Entry 8GTP (electron microscopy, 3.10 A resolution); this record covers chains A and H of the 9 polymer chains in the assembly.

[Chain A]
Molecule: Spike glycoprotein
Organism: Severe acute respiratory syndrome coronavirus 2
UniProt: P0DTC2 (SPIKE_SARS2); residue numbers follow UniProt; this construct covers 1-68, 71-1273
Chain sequence (1271 residues; each row starts with the number of its first residue; note: 2 numbers in that range are skipped by the numbering (no residue carries them; nothing is unmodelled there)):
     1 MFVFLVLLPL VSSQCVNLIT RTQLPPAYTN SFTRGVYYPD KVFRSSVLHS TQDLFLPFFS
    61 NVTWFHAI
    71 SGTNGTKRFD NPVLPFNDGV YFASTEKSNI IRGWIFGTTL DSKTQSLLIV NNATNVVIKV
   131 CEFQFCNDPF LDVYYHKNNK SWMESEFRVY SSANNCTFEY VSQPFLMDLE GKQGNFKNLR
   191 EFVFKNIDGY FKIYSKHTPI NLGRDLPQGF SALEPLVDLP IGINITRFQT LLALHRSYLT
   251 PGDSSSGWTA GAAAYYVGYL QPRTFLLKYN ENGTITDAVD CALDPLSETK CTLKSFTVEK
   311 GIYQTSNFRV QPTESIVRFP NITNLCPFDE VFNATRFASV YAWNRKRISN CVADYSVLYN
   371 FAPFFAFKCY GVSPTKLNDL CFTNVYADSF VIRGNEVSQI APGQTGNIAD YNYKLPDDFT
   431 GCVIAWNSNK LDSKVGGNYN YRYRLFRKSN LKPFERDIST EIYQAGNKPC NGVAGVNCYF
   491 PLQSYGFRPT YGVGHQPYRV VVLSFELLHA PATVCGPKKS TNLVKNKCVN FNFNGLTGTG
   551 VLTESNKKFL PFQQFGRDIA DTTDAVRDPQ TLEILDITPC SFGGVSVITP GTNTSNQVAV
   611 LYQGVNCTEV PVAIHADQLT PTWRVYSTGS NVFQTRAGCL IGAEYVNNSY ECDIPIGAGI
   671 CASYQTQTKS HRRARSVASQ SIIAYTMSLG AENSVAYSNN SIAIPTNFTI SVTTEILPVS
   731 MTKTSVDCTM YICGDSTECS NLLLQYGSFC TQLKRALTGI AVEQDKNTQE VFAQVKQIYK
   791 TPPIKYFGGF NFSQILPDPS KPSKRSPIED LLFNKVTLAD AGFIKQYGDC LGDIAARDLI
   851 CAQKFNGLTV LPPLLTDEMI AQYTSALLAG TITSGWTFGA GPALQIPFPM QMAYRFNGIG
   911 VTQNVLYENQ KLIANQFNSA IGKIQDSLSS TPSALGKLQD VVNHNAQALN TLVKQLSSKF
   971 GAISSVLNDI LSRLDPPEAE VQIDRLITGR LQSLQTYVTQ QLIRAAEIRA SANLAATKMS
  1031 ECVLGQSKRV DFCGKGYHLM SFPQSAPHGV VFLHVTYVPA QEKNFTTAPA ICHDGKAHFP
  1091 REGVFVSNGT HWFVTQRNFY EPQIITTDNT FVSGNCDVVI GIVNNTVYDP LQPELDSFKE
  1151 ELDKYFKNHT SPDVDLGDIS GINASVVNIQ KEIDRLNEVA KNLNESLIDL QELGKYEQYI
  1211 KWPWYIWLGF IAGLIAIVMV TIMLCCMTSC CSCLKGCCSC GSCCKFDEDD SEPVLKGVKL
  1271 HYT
Not modelled in the structure: 1-24, 71-77, 145-152, 179-185, 247-257, 622-639, 677-689, 827-853, 940-943, 1147-1273
Disulfide bonds: Cys-131/Cys-166, Cys-291/Cys-301, Cys-336/Cys-361, Cys-379/Cys-432, Cys-391/Cys-525, Cys-480/Cys-488, Cys-538/Cys-590, Cys-617/Cys-649, Cys-662/Cys-671, Cys-738/Cys-760, Cys-743/Cys-749, Cys-1032/Cys-1043, Cys-1082/Cys-1126
Covalent attachments: N-acetylglucosamine (NAG) linked to Asn-61, Asn-122, Asn-165, Asn-234, Asn-282, Asn-331, Asn-343, Asn-603, Asn-616, Asn-657, Asn-709, Asn-717, Asn-801, Asn-1074, Asn-1098, Asn-1134
Sequence notes: variant Ile-19 (Thr in P0DTC2), Asp-142 (Gly in P0DTC2), Gly-213 (Val in P0DTC2), Asp-339 (Gly in P0DTC2), Phe-371 (Ser in P0DTC2), Pro-373 (Ser in P0DTC2), Phe-375 (Ser in P0DTC2), Ala-376 (Thr in P0DTC2), Asn-405 (Asp in P0DTC2), Ser-408 (Arg in P0DTC2), Asn-417 (Lys in P0DTC2), Lys-440 (Asn in P0DTC2), Arg-452 (Leu in P0DTC2), Asn-477 (Ser in P0DTC2), Lys-478 (Thr in P0DTC2), Ala-484 (Glu in P0DTC2), Val-486 (Phe in P0DTC2), Arg-498 (Gln in P0DTC2), Tyr-501 (Asn in P0DTC2), His-505 (Tyr in P0DTC2), Gly-614 (Asp in P0DTC2), Tyr-655 (His in P0DTC2), Lys-679 (Asn in P0DTC2), His-681 (Pro in P0DTC2), Lys-764 (Asn in P0DTC2), Tyr-796 (Asp in P0DTC2), Pro-817 (Phe in P0DTC2), Pro-892 (Ala in P0DTC2), Pro-899 (Ala in P0DTC2), Pro-942 (Ala in P0DTC2), His-954 (Gln in P0DTC2), Lys-969 (Asn in P0DTC2), Pro-986 (Lys in P0DTC2), Pro-987 (Val in P0DTC2)
Residues lining bound ligands: N-acetylglucosamine (NAG; 2-acetamido-2-deoxy-beta-D-glucopyranose): Lys-462, Glu-465, Arg-466
Swiss-Prot annotation at these positions:
  - region: Asn-280 to Cys-301 (Putative superantigen), Asn-448 to Tyr-451, Tyr-453 to Phe-456 (Immunodominant HLA epitope recognized by the CD8+), Ser-816 to Tyr-837 (Fusion peptide 1), Lys-835 to Phe-855 (Fusion peptide 2), Asp-1163 to Glu-1202 (Heptad repeat 2)
  - motif: Met-1237 to Cys-1241 (Binding to host endocytosis trafficking protein SNX27), Asp-1257 to Glu-1262 (Diacidic ER export motif (host COPII)), Ser-1261 to Gly-1267 (Binding to host plasma membrane localising/FERM domain proteins), Lys-1269 to Thr-1273 (KxHxx, ER retrieval signal (COPI))
  - site (Cleavage): Arg-685, Ser-686, Arg-815, Ser-816
  - lipidation (S-palmitoyl cysteine): Cys-1235, Cys-1236, Cys-1240, Cys-1241, Cys-1243, Cys-1247, Cys-1248, Cys-1250, Cys-1253, Cys-1254
  - glycosylation: Asn-17 (N-linked (GlcNAc...) (complex) asparagine), Asn-61 (N-linked (GlcNAc...) (hybrid) asparagine), Asn-74 (N-linked (GlcNAc...) (complex) asparagine), Asn-122 (N-linked (GlcNAc...) (hybrid) asparagine), Asn-149 (N-linked (GlcNAc...) (complex) asparagine), Asn-165 (N-linked (GlcNAc...) (complex) asparagine), Asn-234 (N-linked (GlcNAc...) (high mannose) asparagine), Asn-282 (N-linked (GlcNAc...) (complex) asparagine), Thr-323 (O-linked (GalNAc) threonine), Ser-325 (O-linked (HexNAc...) serine), Asn-331 (N-linked (GlcNAc...) (complex) asparagine), Asn-343 (N-linked (GlcNAc...) (complex) asparagine), Asn-603 (N-linked (GlcNAc...) (hybrid) asparagine), Asn-616 (N-linked (GlcNAc...) (complex) asparagine), Asn-657 (N-linked (GlcNAc...) (complex) asparagine), Thr-676 (O-linked (GlcNAc...) threonine), Thr-678 (O-linked (GlcNAc...) threonine), Asn-709 (N-linked (GlcNAc...) (high mannose) asparagine), Asn-717 (N-linked (GlcNAc...) (hybrid) asparagine), Asn-801 (N-linked (GlcNAc...) (hybrid) asparagine) and 6 more in UniProt

[Chain H]
Molecule: heavy chain of XGv289
Organism: Homo sapiens
Chain sequence (120 residues; numbered 1 to 120; the number before each row is that of its first residue):
     1 QVQLVQSGAE VKKPGASLKV SCRASGYTFT SHFIHWVRQA PGQGLEWMGI INPSGGASYA
    61 QNFRDRVTMT TDPSTSTVYM ELGSLRSEDT AVYYCARAEG SSWLGWFDPW GQGTLVTVSS
Disulfide bonds: Cys-22/Cys-95

[Interface between chain A and chain H]
Pairs across the interface (13):
  Asn-439(A) / Trp-103(H)
  Lys-440(A) / Leu-104(H)
  Ser-443(A) / Trp-103(H)
  Val-445(A) / Phe-33(H)  hydrophobic
  Val-445(A) / Ile-50(H)
  Val-445(A) / Ala-57(H)
  Val-445(A) / Ser-58(H)
  Gly-446(A) / Ala-57(H)  hydrogen bond (backbone-backbone)
  Arg-498(A) / Ala-57(H)  hydrogen bond (side chain-backbone)
  Pro-499(A) / Trp-103(H)  hydrophobic
  Thr-500(A) / Ser-58(H)  hydrogen bond
  Thr-500(A) / Tyr-59(H)  hydrogen bond (side chain-backbone)
  Tyr-501(A) / Arg-64(H)
Other interface residues (no listed pair), chain A (10 interface residues in all): Lys-444
Other interface residues (no listed pair), chain H (10 interface residues in all): Trp-47, Gly-56
The authors on this interface:
  - pairs named by the authors: Arg-498(A)/Ala-57(H) (hydrogen bond), Thr-500(A)/Ser-58(H) (hydrogen bond), Thr-500(A)/Tyr-59(H) (hydrogen bond)
  - epitope / paratope residues, chain A: Asn-439(A), Lys-440(A), Phe-497(A), Arg-498(A), Thr-500(A)

[Overview]
The chain A/chain H interface involves 10 residues from each chain; the contacts include 4 hydrogen bonds.
Polar contacts include Arg-498(A)/Ala-57(H), Thr-500(A)/Ser-58(H) and Thr-500(A)/Tyr-59(H). The paper
describes hydrogen bonds between Arg-498(A) and Ala-57(H), Thr-500(A) and Ser-58(H) and Thr-500(A) and
Tyr-59(H). Ligands of chain A: N-acetylglucosamine. From the paper: epitope/paratope residues Asn-439(A),
Lys-440(A) and Phe-497(A) among others.
Here chain A is Spike glycoprotein (Severe acute respiratory syndrome coronavirus 2) and chain H is heavy
chain of XGv289 (Homo sapiens). Entry 8GTP (cryo-EM structure of Omicron BA.5 S protein in complex with
XGv289) was determined by electron microscopy (same publication as 8GTO and 8GTQ).
